3G3F - chains A and B; structure by X-ray diffraction, 1.38 A resolution.

Chain A (and B):
Name: Glutamate receptor, ionotropic kainate 2
From: Rattus norvegicus
Notes: chain B of this document is another copy of the same molecule, construct and numbering; everything in this record applies to it too
UniProtKB: P42260 (GRIK2_RAT); the construct has insertions or renumbered stretches relative to UniProt, so the offset changes along the chain: 2-117 = UniProt 429-544; 120-259 = UniProt 667-806
Sequence (259 residues; numbered 1 to 259; the number before each row is that of its first residue):
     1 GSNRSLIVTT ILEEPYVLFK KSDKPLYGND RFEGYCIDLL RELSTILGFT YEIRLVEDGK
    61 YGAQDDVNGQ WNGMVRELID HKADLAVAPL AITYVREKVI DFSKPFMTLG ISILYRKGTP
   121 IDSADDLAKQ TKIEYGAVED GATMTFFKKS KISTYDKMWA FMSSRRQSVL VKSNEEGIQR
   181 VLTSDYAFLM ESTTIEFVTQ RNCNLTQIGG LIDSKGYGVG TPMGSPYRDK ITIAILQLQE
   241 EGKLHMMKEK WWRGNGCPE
Disordered / not traced: 1-2, 254-259 (chain B: 1, 254-255, 258-259)
Sequence notes: expression tag (1, 118-119)
Ion coordination: Na+: Glu97, Ile100, Asp101
Small-molecule neighbours: glutamic acid (GLU): Tyr61, Pro89, Leu90, Ala91, Arg96, Val138, Gly141, Ala142, Thr143, Asn174, Glu191, Tyr217
Swiss-Prot annotation at these positions:
  - binding site (L-glutamate): Pro89, Ala91, Arg96, Ala142, Thr143, Glu191
  - glycosylation (N-linked (GlcNAc...) asparagine): Asn3, Asn204

Interface between chain A and chain B:
Residue-residue contacts (39; chain A residue first):
  Ile92(A) with Lys104(B)
  Thr93(A) with Leu236(B)
  Tyr94(A) with Ile233(B); Leu236(B), hydrophobic; Gln237(B); Glu240(B)
  Glu97(A) with Lys104(B), salt bridge; Thr232(B); Ile233(B); Leu236(B)
  Phe102(A) with Lys104(B), hydrogen bond (backbone-side chain)
  Ser103(A) with Lys104(B)
  Lys104(A) with Ile92(B); Glu97(B), salt bridge; Phe102(B), hydrogen bond (side chain-backbone); Ser103(B); Arg228(B)
  Thr108(A) with Thr108(B)
  Phe146(A) with Glu240(B)
  Ile152(A) with Glu241(B)
  Asp213(A) with Gln239(B)
  Ser214(A) with Gln239(B), hydrogen bond (backbone-side chain)
  Arg228(A) with Lys104(B); Arg228(B); Asp229(B), salt bridge
  Asp229(A) with Arg228(B), salt bridge
  Thr232(A) with Glu97(B)
  Ile233(A) with Tyr94(B); Glu97(B)
  Leu236(A) with Thr93(B); Tyr94(B), hydrophobic; Glu97(B)
  Gln237(A) with Tyr94(B)
  Gln239(A) with Asp213(B); Ser214(B), hydrogen bond (side chain-backbone)
  Glu240(A) with Tyr94(B); Phe146(B); Lys149(B)
  Glu241(A) with Ile152(B)
Other interface residues (no listed pair), chain A (24 interface residues in all): Lys98, Pro105, Lys149
Other interface residues (no listed pair), chain B (25 interface residues in all): Lys98, Pro105, Lys151

Overview:
Chain A and chain B form an interface of 24 and 25 residues respectively, with 4 hydrogen bonds and 4 salt
bridges. Polar pairs include Glu97(A)-Lys104(B), Arg228(A)-Asp229(B) and Phe102(A)-Lys104(B). Chain A binds
glutamic acid. From UniProt: 6 L-glutamate-binding residues on chain A.
Both chains are Glutamate receptor, ionotropic kainate 2 (Rattus norvegicus). Entry 3G3F (Crystal structure of
the GluR6 ligand binding domain dimer with glutamate and NaCl at 1.38 Angstrom ...) was determined by X-ray
diffraction, deposited together with 3G3G, 3G3H, 3G3I, 3G3J and 3G3K.
